Entry 9JBG (electron microscopy, 3.76 A resolution); this record covers chains A and B.

[Chain A (and B)]
Molecule: Lysosomal cholesterol signaling protein
From: Homo sapiens
Notes: chain B of this document is another copy of the same molecule, construct and numbering; everything in this record applies to it too
UniProtKB: Q7Z3F1 (LYCHS_HUMAN); residues 1-870 here = UniProt positions 1-870
Chain sequence (878 residues; row label = number of the first residue in the row):
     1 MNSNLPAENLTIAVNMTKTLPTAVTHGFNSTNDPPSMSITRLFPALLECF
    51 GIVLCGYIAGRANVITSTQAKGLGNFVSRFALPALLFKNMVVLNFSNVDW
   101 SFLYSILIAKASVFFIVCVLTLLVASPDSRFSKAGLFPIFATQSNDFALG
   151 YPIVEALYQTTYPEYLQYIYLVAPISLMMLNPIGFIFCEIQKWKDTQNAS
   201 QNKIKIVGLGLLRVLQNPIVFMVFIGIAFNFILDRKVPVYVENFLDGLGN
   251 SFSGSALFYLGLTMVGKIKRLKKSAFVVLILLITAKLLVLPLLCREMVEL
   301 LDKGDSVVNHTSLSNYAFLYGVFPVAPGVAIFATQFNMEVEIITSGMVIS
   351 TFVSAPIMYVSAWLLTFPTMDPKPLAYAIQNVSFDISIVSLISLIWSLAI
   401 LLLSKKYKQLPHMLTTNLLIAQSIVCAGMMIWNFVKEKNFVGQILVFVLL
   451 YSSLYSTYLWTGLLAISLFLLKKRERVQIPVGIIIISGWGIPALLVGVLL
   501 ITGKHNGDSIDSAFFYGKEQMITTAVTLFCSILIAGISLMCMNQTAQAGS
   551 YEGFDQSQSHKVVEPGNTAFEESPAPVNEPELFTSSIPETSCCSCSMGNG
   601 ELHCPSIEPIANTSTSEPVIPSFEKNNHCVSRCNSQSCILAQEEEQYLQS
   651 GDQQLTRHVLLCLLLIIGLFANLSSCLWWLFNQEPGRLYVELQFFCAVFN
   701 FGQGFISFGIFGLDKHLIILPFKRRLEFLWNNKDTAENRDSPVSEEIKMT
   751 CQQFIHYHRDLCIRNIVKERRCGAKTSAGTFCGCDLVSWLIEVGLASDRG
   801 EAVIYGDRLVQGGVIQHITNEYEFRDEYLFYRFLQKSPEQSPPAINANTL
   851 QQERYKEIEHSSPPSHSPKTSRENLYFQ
Disordered / not traced: 1-34, 545-627, 717-743, 836-878 (chain B: 1-34, 475-479, 545-653, 717-878)
Differences from the reference sequence: expression tag (871-878)
Residues lining bound ligands:
  - 1,2-Distearoyl-sn-glycerophosphoethanolamine (3PE), molecule 1: Ile-58, Val-389, Ile-392, Ser-393, Trp-396, Phe-708, Leu-713
  - 1,2-Distearoyl-sn-glycerophosphoethanolamine (3PE), molecule 2: Ile-116, Val-117, Leu-120, Thr-121, Val-124, Ala-125, Ser-126, Lys-133, Phe-137, Ser-274, Val-278, Leu-281, Thr-284, Ala-285, Val-289, Ile-342
  - phosphatidyl serine (P5S; O-[(R)-{[(2R)-2,3-bis(octadecanoyloxy)propyl]oxy}(hydroxy)phosphoryl]-L-serine): Ser-78, Arg-79, Phe-80, Pro-83, Ala-84, Phe-87, Gln-216, Pro-218, Phe-221, Met-222, Ile-225, Tyr-240, Val-241, Phe-244, Leu-248
UniProt features mapped onto this chain:
  - binding site (cholesterol): Phe-43, Tyr-57, Gly-266, Lys-267, Ile-268, Arg-657
  - glycosylation (N-linked (GlcNAc...) asparagine): Asn-9, Asn-15, Asn-29, Asn-309, Asn-381
  - mutagenesis: Phe-43 to Pro-44 (Nearly abolished cholesterol-binding), Phe-43 (F43I: Strongly reduced cholesterol-binding), Glu-48 (E48Q: Does not affect cholesterol-binding), Tyr-57 (Y57A: Strongly reduced cholesterol-binding. Abolishes cholesterol-dependent mTORC1 activity), Asn-145 (N145A: Reduces binding to indole-3-acetic acid), Ala-148 (A148W: Reduces binding to indole-3-acetic acid), Leu-177 (L177W: Reduces binding to indole-3-acetic acid), Phe-352 (F352A: Abolishes the effect of cholesterol depletion in mTORC1 activity. Abolishes the effect of cholesterol depletion in mTORC1 activity; when associated with R-678), Tyr-551 (Y551A: Abolished ability to regulate mTORC1), Cys-595 (C595A: In 4CA, abolished ability to regulate mTORC1; when associated with A-604, A-629 and A-638), Cys-604 (C604A: In 4CA, abolished ability to regulate mTORC1; when associated with A-595, A-629 and A-638), Cys-629 (C629A: In 4CA, abolished ability to regulate mTORC1; when associated with A-595, A-604 and A-638), 2 further mutagenesis entries in UniProt
What the authors report for this chain:
  - conformationally variable residues (domain motion): Leu-375
  - mutagenesis - F50A, Y57A, F352A, L660A, F695A, F699A, F705A: decreased binding to cholesterol
  - mutagenesis - G702F, G702L, G702M: increased binding to cholesterol
  - mutagenesis - G702F, G702L, G702M: increased signaling in response to mTORC1

[Interface between chain A and chain B]
Residue-residue contacts - 47 pairs, chain A then chain B:
  Pro-44(A) / Val-239(B)
  Pro-44(A) / Asn-243(B)
  Leu-47(A) / Tyr-240(B)
  Glu-48(A) / Asn-243(B)
  Glu-48(A) / Phe-244(B)
  Glu-48(A) / Gly-247(B)
  Ile-52(A) / Phe-244(B)  hydrophobic
  Cys-55(A) / Phe-80(B)  hydrophobic
  Cys-55(A) / Phe-244(B)  hydrophobic
  Val-64(A) / Asn-75(B)  hydrogen bond (backbone-side chain)
  Ile-65(A) / Gly-72(B)
  Ile-65(A) / Asn-75(B)
  Thr-68(A) / Gln-69(B)
  Gln-69(A) / Thr-68(B)
  Gln-69(A) / Gln-69(B)
  Gln-69(A) / Lys-71(B)
  Gln-69(A) / Gly-72(B)
  Lys-71(A) / Gln-69(B)
  Gly-72(A) / Ile-65(B)
  Gly-72(A) / Gln-69(B)
  Leu-73(A) / Leu-73(B)  hydrophobic
  Asn-75(A) / Val-64(B)  hydrogen bond (side chain-backbone)
  Asn-75(A) / Ile-65(B)
  Phe-76(A) / Ile-65(B)
  Phe-76(A) / Phe-258(B)  hydrophobic
  Phe-80(A) / Ala-59(B)  hydrophobic
  Phe-80(A) / Phe-258(B)  hydrophobic
  Val-239(A) / Pro-44(B)
  Tyr-240(A) / Pro-44(B)  hydrophobic
  Tyr-240(A) / Leu-47(B)
  Tyr-240(A) / Phe-384(B)  hydrophobic
  Tyr-240(A) / Asp-385(B)  hydrogen bond
  Asn-243(A) / Pro-44(B)
  Asn-243(A) / Glu-48(B)
  Phe-244(A) / Glu-48(B)
  Phe-244(A) / Ile-52(B)  hydrophobic
  Gly-247(A) / Glu-48(B)
  Gly-247(A) / Gly-254(B)
  Asn-250(A) / Asn-250(B)
  Ser-251(A) / Ser-251(B)
  Ser-251(A) / Gly-254(B)
  Gly-254(A) / Ser-251(B)
  Phe-258(A) / Phe-76(B)  hydrophobic
  Phe-384(A) / Tyr-240(B)
  Asp-385(A) / Tyr-240(B)  hydrogen bond
  Glu-745(A) / Thr-334(B)
  Glu-745(A) / Asn-337(B)
Other interface residues (no listed pair), chain A (34 interface residues in all): Gly-51, Ala-59, Leu-248, Ser-253, Ser-255, Ile-388, Ser-744
Other interface residues (no listed pair), chain B (36 interface residues in all): Thr-40, Phe-43, Ala-45, Cys-55, Leu-248, Ser-253, Ser-255, Ile-388

[In short]
34 residues of chain A face 36 of chain B across their interface; the contacts include 4 hydrogen bonds. Among
the polar pairs are Val-64(A)/Asn-75(B) and Tyr-240(A)/Asp-385(B). The paper reports that F50A, Y57A and F352A
of chain A, among others, reduce binding to cholesterol; conformational variability at Leu-375(A); 10
substitutions were tested in all.
Both chains are Lysosomal cholesterol signaling protein (Homo sapiens). Entry 9JBG (Cryo-EM structure of the
human LYCHOS in complex with lipids in the expanded state) was determined by electron microscopy together with
9JBE, 9JBF, 9JBH, 9JBI and 9JBJ from the same study.
